PDB entry 7L8B | electron microscopy, 3.70 A resolution | chains A and L of the 8 polymer chains in the assembly

[Chain A]
Name: BG505 SOSIP MD39 - gp120
Organism: Human immunodeficiency virus 1
Sequence (469 residues; each row starts with the number of its first residue; note: 14 numbers in that range are skipped by the numbering (no residue carries them; nothing is unmodelled there); a row labelled like 185A-185K holds insertion residues (185A, then the next letters in order)):
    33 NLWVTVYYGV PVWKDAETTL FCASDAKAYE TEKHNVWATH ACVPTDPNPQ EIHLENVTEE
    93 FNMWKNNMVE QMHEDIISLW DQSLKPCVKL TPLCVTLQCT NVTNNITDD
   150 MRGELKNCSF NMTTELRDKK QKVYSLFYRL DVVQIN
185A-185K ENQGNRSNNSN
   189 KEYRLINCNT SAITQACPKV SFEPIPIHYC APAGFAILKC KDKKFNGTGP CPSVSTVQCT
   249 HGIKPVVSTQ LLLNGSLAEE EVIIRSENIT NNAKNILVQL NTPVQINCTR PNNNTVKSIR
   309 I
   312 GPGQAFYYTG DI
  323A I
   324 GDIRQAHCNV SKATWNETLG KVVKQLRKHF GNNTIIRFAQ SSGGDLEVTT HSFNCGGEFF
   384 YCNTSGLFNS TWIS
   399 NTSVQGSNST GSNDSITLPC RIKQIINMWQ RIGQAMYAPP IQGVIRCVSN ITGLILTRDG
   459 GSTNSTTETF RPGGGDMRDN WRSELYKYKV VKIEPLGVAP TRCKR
Not modelled in the structure: 59-64, 185A-185K, 399-410
Disulfide bonds: Cys54-Cys74, Cys119-Cys205, Cys126-Cys196, Cys131-Cys157, Cys218-Cys247, Cys228-Cys239, Cys296-Cys331, Cys378-Cys445, Cys385-Cys418
Covalently attached groups: N-acetylglucosamine (NAG) linked to Asn88, Asn133, Asn137, Asn156, Asn160, Asn197, Asn234, Asn262, Asn276, Asn295, Asn301, Asn332, Asn339, Asn386, Asn392, Asn448

[Chain L]
Name: Rh.33104 pAbC-2 - Light Chain
Organism: Macaca mulatta
Sequence (108 residues; numbered 2 to 109; the number before each row is that of its first residue; X marks 108 residues of unknown identity (built as UNK)):
     2 XXXXXXXXXX XXXXXXXXXX XXXXXXXXXX XXXXXXXXXX XXXXXXXXXX XXXXXXXXXX
    62 XXXXXXXXXX XXXXXXXXXX XXXXXXXXXX XXXXXXXXXX XXXXXXXX

[Interface between chain A and chain L]
Chain A side of the interface, 5 residues: Asn80, Gln82, Glu83, His85, Glu87

[Overview]
No residue of chain A is in contact with chain L. Covalently linked N-acetylglucosamine: at Asn88(A),
Asn133(A), Asn137(A), Asn156(A), Asn160(A) and Asn197(A) and 10 more.
Here chain A is BG505 SOSIP MD39 - gp120 (Human immunodeficiency virus 1) and chain L is Rh.33104 pAbC-2 -
Light Chain (Macaca mulatta). Entry 7L8B (BG505 SOSIP MD39 in complex with the polyclonal Fab pAbC-2 from
animal Rh.33104 (Wk26 time point)) was determined by electron microscopy (same publication as 7L7T, 7L7U,
7L85, 7L86, 7L87, 7L88 and 15 further entries).
